2DWE - chains A and B of the 3 polymer chains in the assembly; structure by X-ray diffraction, 2.50 A resolution.

# Chain A
Name: Antibody fab heavy chain
From: Mus musculus
Notes: antibody fragment or engineered binder
Chain sequence (219 residues; numbered 1 to 219; the number before each row is that of its first residue):
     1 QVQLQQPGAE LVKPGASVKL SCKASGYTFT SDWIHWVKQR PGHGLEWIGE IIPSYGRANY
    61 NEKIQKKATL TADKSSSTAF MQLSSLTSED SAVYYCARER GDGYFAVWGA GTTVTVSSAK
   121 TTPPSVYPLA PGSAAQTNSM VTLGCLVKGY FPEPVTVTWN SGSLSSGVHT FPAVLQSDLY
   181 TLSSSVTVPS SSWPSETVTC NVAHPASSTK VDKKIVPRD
Disulfides: Cys22-Cys96, Cys145-Cys200

# Chain B
Name: Antibody fab light chain
From: Mus musculus
Notes: antibody fragment or engineered binder
Chain sequence (212 residues; row label = number of the first residue in the row):
     1 DILLTQSPAI LSVSPGERVS FSCRASQSIG TDIHWYQQRT NGSPRLLIKY ASESISGIPS
    61 RFSGSGSGTD FTLSINSVES EDIANYYCQQ SNRWPFTFGS GTKLEIKRAD AAPTVSIFPP
   121 SSEQLTSGGA SVVCFLNNFY PKDINVKWKI DGSERQNGVL NSWTDQDSKD STYSMSSTLT
   181 LTKDEYERHN SYTCEATHKT STSPIVKSFN RN
Disulfides: Cys23-Cys88, Cys134-Cys194

# How chain A and chain B interact
Residue-residue contacts (67; chain A residue first):
  His35(A) with Phe96(B)
  Gln39(A) with Gln38(B), hydrogen bond; Tyr87(B)
  His43(A) with Tyr87(B)
  Gly44(A) with Tyr87(B)
  Leu45(A) with Tyr87(B), hydrophobic; Phe98(B)
  Trp47(A) with Trp94(B), hydrophobic
  Glu50(A) with Trp94(B), hydrogen bond
  Asn59(A) with Trp94(B)
  Tyr60(A) with Trp94(B)
  Tyr95(A) with Gln38(B), hydrogen bond; Gly42(B), hydrogen bond (side chain-backbone); Ser43(B)
  Asp102(A) with Tyr50(B), hydrogen bond (backbone-side chain)
  Gly103(A) with His34(B), hydrogen bond (backbone-side chain); Gln89(B), hydrogen bond (backbone-side chain); Ser91(B); Phe96(B)
  Tyr104(A) with His34(B); Tyr36(B); Leu46(B), hydrophobic; Lys49(B), hydrogen bond; Tyr50(B), hydrophobic; Gln89(B)
  Phe105(A) with Tyr36(B), hydrogen bond (backbone-side chain); Gln89(B); Phe98(B), hydrophobic
  Trp108(A) with Tyr36(B); Pro44(B); Phe98(B), hydrophobic
  Gly109(A) with Ser43(B)
  Tyr127(A) with Ser121(B); Glu123(B); Gln124(B); Ser127(B)
  Pro128(A) with Ser121(B); Glu123(B)
  Leu129(A) with Phe118(B)
  Ala130(A) with Phe118(B); Pro119(B)
  Pro131(A) with Phe118(B)
  Thr142(A) with Ser116(B); Phe118(B)
  Leu146(A) with Gln124(B); Ser131(B)
  His169(A) with Asn137(B), hydrogen bond; Asn138(B); Ser174(B), hydrogen bond
  Phe171(A) with Phe135(B), hydrophobic; Asn137(B); Ser162(B); Thr164(B); Ser174(B); Met175(B); Ser176(B)
  Pro172(A) with Ser162(B), hydrogen bond (backbone-side chain); Trp163(B)
  Val174(A) with Leu160(B), hydrophobic; Asn161(B)
  Gln176(A) with Leu160(B)
  Ser183(A) with Phe135(B)
  Ser184(A) with Phe135(B)
  Ser185(A) with Phe135(B); Asn137(B), hydrogen bond
  Lys213(A) with Glu123(B), salt bridge
  Arg218(A) with Pro120(B)
Other interface residues (no listed pair), chain A (42 interface residues in all): Val37, Lys63, Glu99, Ala106, Gly132, Leu143, Lys148, Ser165, Thr170
Other interface residues (no listed pair), chain B (40 interface residues in all): Asp1, Val133, Asp167, Lys169, Thr180

# Summary
The interface between chain A and chain B involves 42 residues on one side and 40 on the other; the contacts
include 13 hydrogen bonds and 1 salt bridge. Polar contacts include Lys213(A)-Glu123(B), Gln39(A)-Gln38(B) and
Glu50(A)-Trp94(B).
Chain A is Antibody fab heavy chain and chain B is Antibody fab light chain, both from Mus musculus; the
structure, Crystal structure of KcsA-FAB-TBA complex in Rb+, was determined by X-ray diffraction together with
2DWD, 2HVJ and 2HVK from the same study.
